PDB entry 1CZR | X-ray diffraction, 1.90 A resolution | chain A

Chain A:
Molecule: Flavodoxin
Source organism: Synechococcus elongatus
UniProtKB: P10340 (FLAV_SYNP7); numbering as in UniProt (aligned over 1-169)
Chain sequence (169 residues; row label = number of the first residue in the row):
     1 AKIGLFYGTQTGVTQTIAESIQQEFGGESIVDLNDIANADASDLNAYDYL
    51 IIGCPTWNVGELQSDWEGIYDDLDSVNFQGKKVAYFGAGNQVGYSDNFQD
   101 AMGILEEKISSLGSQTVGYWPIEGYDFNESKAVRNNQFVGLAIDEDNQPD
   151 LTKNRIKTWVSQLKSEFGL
Sequence notes: engineered mutation N90 (Asp in P10340)
Small-molecule neighbours: FMN (flavin mononucleotide): G8, T9, Q10, T11, G12, V13, T14, P55, T56, W57, N58, V59, G60, A88, G89, N90, Y94, N97, F98, Q99, D146

In short:
Bound to chain A: flavin mononucleotide.
Chain A is Flavodoxin (Synechococcus elongatus); the structure, Comparisons of wild type and mutant
flavodoxins from anacystis nidulans. structural determinants of the redox potentials, was determined by X-ray
diffraction together with 1CZK, 1CZH, 1CZL, 1CZO and 1D04 from the same study.
